8A44 - chains C and D of the 4 polymer chains in the assembly; structure by X-ray diffraction, 2.49 A resolution.

# Chain C
Name: Heavy chain of monoclonal antibody DB1
Organism: Homo sapiens
Notes: antibody fragment or engineered binder
Chain sequence (225 residues; each row starts with the number of its first residue):
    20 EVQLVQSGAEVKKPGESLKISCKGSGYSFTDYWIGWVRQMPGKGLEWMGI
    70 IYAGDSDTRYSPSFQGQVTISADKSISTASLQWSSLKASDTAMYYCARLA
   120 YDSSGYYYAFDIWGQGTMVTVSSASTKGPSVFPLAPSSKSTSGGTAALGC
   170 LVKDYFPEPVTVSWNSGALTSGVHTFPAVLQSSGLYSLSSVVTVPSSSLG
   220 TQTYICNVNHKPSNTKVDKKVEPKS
Disulfide bonds: C41-C115, C169-C225

# Chain D
Name: Light chain of monoclonal antibody DB1
Organism: Homo sapiens
Notes: antibody fragment or engineered binder
Chain sequence (213 residues; numbered 21 to 233; the number before each row is that of its first residue):
    21 IVMTQSPSSLSASVGDRVTITCRASQTISSYLNWYQQKPGKAPKLLIYAA
    71 SSLQSGVPSRFSGSGSGTDFTLTISSLQPEDFATYYCQQSYSTPLITFGQ
   121 GTRLEIKRTVAAPSVFIFPPSDEQLKSGTASVVCLLNNFYPREAKVQWKV
   171 DNALQSGNSQESVTEQDSKDSTYSLSSTLTLSKADYEKHKVYACEVTHQG
   221 LSSPVTKSFNRGE
Disulfide bonds: C42-C107, C154-C214

# Chain C / chain D interface
Residue-residue contacts - 70 pairs, chain C then chain D:
  W52(C) with P114(D), hydrophobic
  Q58(C) with Q57(D), hydrogen bond; Y106(D), hydrogen bond
  K62(C) with Y106(D)
  G63(C) with Y106(D)
  L64(C) with P63(D), hydrophobic; Y106(D), hydrophobic; F118(D)
  W66(C) with P114(D); L115(D), hydrophobic; I116(D); F118(D)
  I69(C) with P114(D)
  R78(C) with L115(D)
  Y114(C) with Q57(D); K61(D), hydrogen bond (side chain-backbone); A62(D), hydrophobic
  D121(C) with Y68(D)
  Y125(C) with Y51(D)
  Y126(C) with S50(D); Y51(D), hydrophobic; A69(D), hydrophobic
  Y127(C) with N53(D), hydrogen bond (backbone-side chain); S110(D); T113(D)
  A128(C) with N53(D); Y55(D); L65(D), hydrophobic
  F129(C) with Y55(D), hydrogen bond (backbone-side chain); L65(D)
  W132(C) with Y55(D), hydrophobic; P63(D)
  G133(C) with A62(D)
  F151(C) with S141(D); E143(D); Q144(D)
  P152(C) with S141(D); E143(D)
  L153(C) with F138(D), hydrophobic
  A154(C) with F138(D)
  K158(C) with S228(D), hydrogen bond (side chain-backbone)
  S159(C) with F136(D)
  T160(C) with F136(D)
  S161(C) with F136(D)
  A166(C) with F136(D), hydrophobic; F138(D)
  L170(C) with S151(D)
  K172(C) with Q144(D); S151(D)
  H193(C) with N157(D), hydrogen bond; N158(D); D187(D), salt bridge; S194(D), hydrogen bond
  F195(C) with L155(D), hydrophobic; S182(D); T184(D); S194(D); L195(D); S196(D)
  P196(C) with S182(D), hydrogen bond (backbone-side chain); V183(D)
  V198(C) with Q180(D); E181(D); S182(D)
  L199(C) with Q180(D), hydrogen bond (backbone-side chain)
  Q200(C) with Q180(D)
  S208(C) with S196(D), hydrogen bond
  T212(C) with N157(D)
  K238(C) with E143(D), salt bridge
  S244(C) with E233(D)
Also at the interface, not in a pair above, chain C (44 interface residues in all): V56, L118, T164, L167, T194, V210
Also at the interface, not in a pair above, chain D (45 interface residues in all): Q108, G119, S134, I137, T149, V153, F229

# In short
The interface between chain C and chain D involves 44 residues on one side and 45 on the other; the contacts
include 11 hydrogen bonds and 2 salt bridges. Polar pairs include H193(C)-D187(D), K238(C)-E143(D) and
Q58(C)-Q57(D).
Chain C is Heavy chain of monoclonal antibody DB1 and chain D is Light chain of monoclonal antibody DB1, both
from Homo sapiens; the structure, Plasmodium vivax Duffy binding protein region II bound the DARC ectodomain
and monoclonal antibody DB1, was determined by X-ray diffraction.
